PDB entry 8QH5 | electron microscopy, 3.40 A resolution | chains D and A of the 4 polymer chains in the assembly

Chain D:
Name: UV-stimulated scaffold protein A
Source organism: Homo sapiens
UniProt: Q2YD98 (UVSSA_HUMAN); numbering as in UniProt (aligned over 1-709)
Sequence (729 residues; row label = number of the first residue in the row; numbers below 1 keep their minus sign (Met-19 is residue -19)):
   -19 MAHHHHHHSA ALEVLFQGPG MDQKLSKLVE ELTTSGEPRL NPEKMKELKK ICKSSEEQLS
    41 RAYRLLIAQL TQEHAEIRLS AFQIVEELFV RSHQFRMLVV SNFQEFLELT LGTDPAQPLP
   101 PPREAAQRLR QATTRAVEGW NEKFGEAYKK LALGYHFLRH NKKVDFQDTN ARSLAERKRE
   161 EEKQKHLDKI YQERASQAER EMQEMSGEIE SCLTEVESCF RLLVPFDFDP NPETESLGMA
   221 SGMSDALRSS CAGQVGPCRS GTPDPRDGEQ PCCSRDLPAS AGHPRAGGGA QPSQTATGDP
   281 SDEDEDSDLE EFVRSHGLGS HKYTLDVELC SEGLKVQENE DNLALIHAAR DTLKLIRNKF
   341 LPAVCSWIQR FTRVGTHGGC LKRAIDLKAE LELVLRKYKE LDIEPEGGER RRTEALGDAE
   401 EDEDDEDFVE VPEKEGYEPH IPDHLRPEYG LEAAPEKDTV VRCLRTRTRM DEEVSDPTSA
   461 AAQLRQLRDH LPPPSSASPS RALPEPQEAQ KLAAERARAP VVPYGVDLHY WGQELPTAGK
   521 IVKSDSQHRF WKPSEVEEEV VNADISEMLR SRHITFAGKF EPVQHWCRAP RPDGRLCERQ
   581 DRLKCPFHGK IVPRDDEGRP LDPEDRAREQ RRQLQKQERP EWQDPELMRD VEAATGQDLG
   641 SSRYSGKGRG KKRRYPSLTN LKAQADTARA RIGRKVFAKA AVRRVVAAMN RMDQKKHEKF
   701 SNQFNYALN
Disordered / not traced: -19 to 0, 151-709
Sequence notes: initiating methionine (-19); expression tag (-18 to 0)
Swiss-Prot annotation at these positions:
  - zinc finger: Gln564 to Ile591 (UVSSA-type)
  - binding site (Zn(2+)): Cys567, Cys577, Cys585, His588
  - modified residue (Phosphoserine): Ser281, Ser287
  - cross-link: Lys414 (Glycyl lysine isopeptide (Lys-Gly) (interchain with G-Cter in ubiquitin))
  - natural variant: Cys32 (C32R: In UVSS3), Lys123 to Asn709 (deletion: In UVSS3), Trp347 to Asn709 (deletion: In UVSS3)
  - mutagenesis: Trp120 (W120A: Impairs transcription-coupled nucleotide excision repair ability), Arg157 to Arg159 (Impairs transcription-coupled nucleotide excision repair ability), Phe408 (F408A: Impairs interaction with the TFIIH complex), Val411 (V411A: Impairs interaction with the TFIIH complex), Cys567 (C567A: Defects in transcription-coupled nucleotide excision repair (TC-NER); when associated withA-577, A-585 and A-588), Cys577 (C577A: Defects in transcription-coupled nucleotide excision repair (TC-NER); when associated with A-567, A-585 and A-588), Cys585 (C585A: Defects in transcription-coupled nucleotide excision repair (TC-NER); when associated with A-567, A-577 and A-588), His588 (H588A: Defects in transcription-coupled nucleotide excision repair (TC-NER); when associated with A-567, A-577 and A-585), Lys679 to Arg683 (Does not affect transcription-coupled nucleotide excision repair (TC-NER))
From the paper describing this entry:
  - post-translational modification sites: Lys414 (citing earlier work)

Chain A:
Name: DNA excision repair protein ERCC-8
Source organism: Homo sapiens
UniProt: Q13216 (ERCC8_HUMAN); numbering as in UniProt (aligned over 1-396)
Sequence (408 residues; numbered 1 to 408; the number before each row is that of its first residue):
     1 MLGFLSARQT GLEDPLRLRR AESTRRVLGL ELNKDRDVER IHGGGINTLD IEPVEGRYML
    61 SGGSDGVIVL YDLENSSRQS YYTCKAVCSI GRDHPDVHRY SVETVQWYPH DTGMFTSSSF
   121 DKTLKVWDTN TLQTADVFNF EETVYSHHMS PVSTKHCLVA VGTRGPKVQL CDLKSGSCSH
   181 ILQGHRQEIL AVSWSPRYDY ILATASADSR VKLWDVRRAS GCLITLDQHN GKKSQAVESA
   241 NTAHNGKVNG LCFTSDGLHL LTVGTDNRMR LWNSSNGENT LVNYGKVCNN SKKGLKFTVS
   301 CGCSSEFVFV PYGSTIAVYT VYSGEQITML KGHYKTVDCC VFQSNFQELY SGSRDCNILA
   361 WVPSLYEPVP DDDETTTKSQ LNPAFEDAWS SSDEEGGTSA WSHPQFEK
Disordered / not traced: 233-239, 367-408
Sequence notes: expression tag (397-408)
Swiss-Prot annotation at these positions:
  - modified residue (Phosphoserine): Ser390, Ser391, Ser392
  - natural variant: Ala160 (A160T: In CSA; A160V: In CSA), Trp194 (W194C: In CSA), Leu202 (L202S: In CSA), Ala205 (A205P: In CSA), Asp266 (D266G: In CSA), Tyr322 to Gly396 (deletion: In CSA), Trp361 (W361C: In UVSS2)
  - mutagenesis: Tyr334 (Y334A: Defects in transcription-coupled nucleotide excision repair (TC-NER))

Chain D / chain A interface:
Residue-residue contacts (11; chain D residue first):
  Lys129(D) - Tyr81(A)
  Lys130(D) - Tyr334(A)  hydrogen bond (backbone-side chain)
  Leu133(D) - Tyr334(A)
  Gly134(D) - Tyr334(A)  hydrogen bond (backbone-side chain)
  Phe137(D) - Tyr334(A)  hydrophobic
  Phe137(D) - Lys335(A)
  Asn141(D) - Lys335(A)
  Asn141(D) - Arg354(A)
  Asn141(D) - Asp355(A)  hydrogen bond (side chain-backbone)
  Asn141(D) - Cys356(A)  hydrogen bond
  Lys142(D) - Lys335(A)
Interface residues without a listed pair, chain D (10 interface residues in all): Glu126, His136, His140
Interface residues without a listed pair, chain A (9 interface residues in all): Arg40, Asn357, Leu359

Summary:
10 residues of chain D and 9 residues of chain A are in contact, with 4 hydrogen bonds. Among the polar pairs
are Lys130(D)-Tyr334(A), Gly134(D)-Tyr334(A) and Asn141(D)-Asp355(A). Curated annotation (UniProt) lists 4
Zn2+-binding residues and 15 mutagenesis sites on chain D; one mutagenesis site on chain A. The paper reports
a modification site at Lys414(D).
Here chain D is UV-stimulated scaffold protein A and chain A is DNA excision repair protein ERCC-8, both from
Homo sapiens. Entry 8QH5 (CryoEM structure of UVSSA(VHS)-CSA-DDB1-DDA1) was determined by electron microscopy.
